4QV5 - chains F and G of the 28 polymer chains in the assembly; structure by X-ray diffraction, 2.70 A resolution.

Chain F:
Name: Probable proteasome subunit alpha type-7
Organism: Saccharomyces cerevisiae
Notes: EC 3.4.25.1
UniProt: P21242 (PSA7_YEAST); residues -3 to 284 here correspond to UniProt positions 1-288 (UniProt number = residue number + 4)
Sequence (288 residues; numbered -3 to 284; the number before each row is that of its first residue; numbers below 1 keep their minus sign (Met-3 is residue -3)):
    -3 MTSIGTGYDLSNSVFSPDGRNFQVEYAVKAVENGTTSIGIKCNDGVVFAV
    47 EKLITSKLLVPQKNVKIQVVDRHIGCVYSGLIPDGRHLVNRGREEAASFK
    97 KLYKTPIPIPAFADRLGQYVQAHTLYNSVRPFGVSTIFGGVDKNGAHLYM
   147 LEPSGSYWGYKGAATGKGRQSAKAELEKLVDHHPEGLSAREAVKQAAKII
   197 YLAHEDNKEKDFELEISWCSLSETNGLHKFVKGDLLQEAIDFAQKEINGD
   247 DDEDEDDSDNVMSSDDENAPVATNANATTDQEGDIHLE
Not modelled in the structure: -3 to 1, 245-284
Curated features (UniProtKB/Swiss-Prot):
  - modified residue: Thr-2 (N-acetylthreonine)

Chain G:
Name: Proteasome subunit alpha type-1
Organism: Saccharomyces cerevisiae
Notes: EC 3.4.25.1
UniProt: P21243 (PSA1_YEAST); residues -8 to 243 here correspond to UniProt positions 1-252 (UniProt number = residue number + 9)
Sequence (252 residues; each row starts with the number of its first residue; numbers below 1 keep their minus sign (Met-8 is residue -8)):
    -8 MSGAAAASAAGYDRHITIFSPEGRLYQVEYAFKATNQTNINSLAVRGKDC
    42 TVVISQKKVPDKLLDPTTVSYIFCISRTIGMVVNGPIPDARNAALRAKAE
    92 AAEFRYKYGYDMPCDVLAKRMANLSQIYTQRAYMRPLGVILTFVSVDEEL
   142 GPSIYKTDPAGYYVGYKATATGPKQQEITTNLENHFKKSKIDHINEESWE
   192 KVVEFAITHMIDALGTEFSKNDLEVGVATKDKFFTLSAENIEERLVAIAE
   242 QD
Not modelled in the structure: -8 to 1, 243
Ion coordination: Mg2+: Thr8, Tyr119, Arg122, Met125

Chain F / chain G interface:
Pairs across the interface - 62 pairs, chain F then chain G:
  Thr2(F) with His6(G)
  Gly3(F) with His6(G)
  Tyr4(F) with Arg5(G); His6(G); Tyr21(G)
  Ser9(F) with Arg126(G)
  Val10(F) with His6(G); Gln18(G)
  Phe11(F) with Gln18(G), hydrogen bond (backbone-side chain); Tyr21(G); Ala22(G), hydrophobic; Ala25(G), hydrophobic; Arg126(G); Pro127(G)
  Ser12(F) with Tyr21(G)
  Pro13(F) with Tyr21(G), hydrophobic; Lys24(G), hydrogen bond (backbone-side chain)
  Asp14(F) with Lys24(G)
  Gly15(F) with Tyr21(G); Ala25(G)
  Lys37(F) with Asp56(G), salt bridge
  Asp110(F) with Arg82(G)
  Gln114(F) with Arg82(G), hydrogen bond (side chain-backbone); Asn83(G); Leu86(G)
  Gln117(F) with Pro79(G); Asp80(G); Asn83(G), hydrogen bond; Arg126(G)
  Thr120(F) with Arg126(G), hydrogen bond (backbone-side chain)
  Leu121(F) with Tyr124(G); Arg126(G); Leu128(G), hydrophobic
  Tyr122(F) with Tyr124(G); Met125(G), hydrophobic
  Ser150(F) with Pro79(G)
  Gly151(F) with Pro79(G)
  Ser152(F) with Ile78(G); Pro79(G)
  Tyr153(F) with Arg82(G), hydrogen bond (backbone-side chain)
  Trp154(F) with Leu55(G), hydrophobic; Thr59(G); Val60(G), hydrophobic; Ser61(G); Tyr62(G); Ile78(G), hydrophobic; Arg82(G)
  Gly155(F) with Leu55(G); Asp56(G), hydrogen bond (backbone-backbone); Thr59(G), hydrogen bond (backbone-side chain)
  Tyr156(F) with Leu54(G); Leu55(G); Asp56(G)
  Lys157(F) with Lys53(G); Leu54(G), hydrogen bond (backbone-backbone); Leu55(G)
  Gly158(F) with Leu54(G)
  Leu172(F) with Leu54(G), hydrophobic
  Glu173(F) with Lys53(G); Leu54(G)
  Val176(F) with Leu54(G), hydrophobic
  Asp177(F) with Lys53(G), salt bridge
Also at the interface, not in a pair above, chain F (32 interface residues in all): Tyr145, Lys169
Also at the interface, not in a pair above, chain G (29 interface residues in all): Asp52, Pro57, Gly129

Summary:
32 residues of chain F and 29 residues of chain G are in contact, with 9 hydrogen bonds and 2 salt bridges.
Polar pairs include Lys37(F)-Asp56(G), Asp177(F)-Lys53(G) and Phe11(F)-Gln18(G). The Mg2+ site is built by
Thr8(G), Tyr119(G), Arg122(G) and Met125(G).
Here chain F is Probable proteasome subunit alpha type-7 and chain G is Proteasome subunit alpha type-1, both
from Saccharomyces cerevisiae. Entry 4QV5 (yCP beta5-M45I mutant) was determined by X-ray diffraction together
with 4QUX, 4QUY, 4QV0, 4QV1, 4QV3, 4QV4 and 42 further entries from the same study.
